6GI9 - chain A; structure by X-ray diffraction, 1.45 A resolution.

Chain A:
Molecule: Pentaerythritol tetranitrate reductase
From: Enterobacter cloacae
UniProtKB: P71278 (P71278_ENTCL); residues 0-364 here correspond to UniProt positions 1-365 (UniProt number = residue number + 1)
Amino-acid sequence (373 residues; each row starts with the number of its first residue; numbering starts at 0):
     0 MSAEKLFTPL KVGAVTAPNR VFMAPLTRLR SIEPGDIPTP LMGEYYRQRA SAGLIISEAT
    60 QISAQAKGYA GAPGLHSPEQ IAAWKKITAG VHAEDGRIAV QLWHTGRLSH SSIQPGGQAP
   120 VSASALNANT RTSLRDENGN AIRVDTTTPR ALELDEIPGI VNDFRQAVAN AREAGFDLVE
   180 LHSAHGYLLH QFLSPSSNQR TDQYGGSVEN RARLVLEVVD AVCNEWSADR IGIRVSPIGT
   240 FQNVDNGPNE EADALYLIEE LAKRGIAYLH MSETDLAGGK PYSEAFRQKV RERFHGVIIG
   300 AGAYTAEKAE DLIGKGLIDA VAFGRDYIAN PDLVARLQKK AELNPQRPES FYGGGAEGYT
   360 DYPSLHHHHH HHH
Unresolved in the structure: 0-2, 365-372
Sequence notes: conflict Leu-107 (Ile108 in P71278); expression tag (365-372)
Ligand contacts: FMN (flavin mononucleotide): Ala-23, Pro-24, Leu-25, Thr-26, Glu-57, Ala-58, Gln-100, His-181, His-184, Arg-233, Ser-271, Leu-275, Ala-300, Gly-301, Ala-302, Ala-321, Phe-322, Gly-323, Arg-324, Ile-327, Phe-350, Tyr-351
What the authors report for this chain:
  - binding site for flavin mononucleotide: Leu-25 (citing earlier work)

In short:
Chain A binds flavin mononucleotide. From the paper: a binding site for flavin mononucleotide at Leu-25.
Chain A is Pentaerythritol tetranitrate reductase (Enterobacter cloacae); the structure, Crystal structure of
pentaerythritol tetranitrate reductase (PETNR) mutant I107L, was determined by X-ray diffraction (same
publication as 6GI7, 6GI8 and 6GIA).
